Entry 3IBF (X-ray diffraction, 2.50 A resolution); this record covers chains A and C of the 4 polymer chains in the assembly.

# Chain A
Molecule: Caspase-7
Organism: Homo sapiens
Notes: EC 3.4.22.60; fragment: P20 subunit
UniProtKB: P55210 (CASP7_HUMAN); residue numbers follow UniProt; this construct covers 24-196
Sequence (173 residues; numbered 24 to 196; the number before each row is that of its first residue):
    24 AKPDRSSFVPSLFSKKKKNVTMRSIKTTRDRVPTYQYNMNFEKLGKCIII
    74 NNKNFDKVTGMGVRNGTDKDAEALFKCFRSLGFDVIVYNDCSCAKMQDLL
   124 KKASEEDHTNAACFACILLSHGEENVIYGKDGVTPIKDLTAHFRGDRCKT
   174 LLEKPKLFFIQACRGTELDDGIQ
Not modelled in the structure: 24-56
Swiss-Prot annotation at these positions:
  - region: K38 to K41 (Exosite), K76 to R87 (Loop L1), R187 to Q196 (Loop L2)
  - active site: H144, C186
  - site: F36, S37 (Cleavage), M45, R46 (Cleavage), S47, I48 (Cleavage), R187 (Involved in allosteric regulation)
  - modified residue: S30 (Phosphoserine), S37 (Phosphoserine), T173 (Phosphothreonine)
  - mutagenesis: S30 (S30A: Abolished phosphorylation by PAK2; when associated with A-173 and A-239; S30E: Mimics phosphorylation; does not affect thiol protease activity), K38 to K41 (Decreased ability to cleave PARP1 and PTGES3; Decreased ability to cleave PARP1), K39 to K40 (Does not affect ability to cleave PARP1; Decreased ability to cleave PARP1. Decreased RNA-binding), K39 (K39E: Decreased ability to cleave PARP1), T173 (T173A: Abolished phosphorylation by PAK2; when associated with A-30 and A-239), C186 (C186A: Abolished thiol protease activity), R187 (R187K: Does not significantly affect thiol protease catalytic efficiency; R187M/A/G: Reduced thiol protease catalytic efficiency; R187W/N: Strongly reduced thiol protease catalytic efficiency), D192 (D192A: Strongly reduced thiol protease activity)

# Chain C
Molecule: Caspase-7
Organism: Homo sapiens
Notes: EC 3.4.22.60; fragment: P20 subunit
UniProtKB: P55210 (CASP7_HUMAN); residues 324-496 here correspond to UniProt positions 24-196 (UniProt number = residue number - 300)
Sequence (173 residues; each row starts with the number of its first residue):
   324 AKPDRSSFVPSLFSKKKKNVTMRSIKTTRDRVPTYQYNMNFEKLGKCIII
   374 NNKNFDKVTGMGVRNGTDKDAEALFKCFRSLGFDVIVYNDCSCAKMQDLL
   424 KKASEEDHTNAACFACILLSHGEENVIYGKDGVTPIKDLTAHFRGDRCKT
   474 LLEKPKLFFIQACRGTELDDGIQ
Not modelled in the structure: 324-351
Swiss-Prot annotation at these positions:
  - region: K338 to K341 (Exosite), K376 to R387 (Loop L1), R487 to Q496 (Loop L2)
  - active site: H444, C486
  - site: F336, S337 (Cleavage), M345, R346 (Cleavage), S347, I348 (Cleavage), R487 (Involved in allosteric regulation)
  - modified residue: S330 (Phosphoserine), S337 (Phosphoserine), T473 (Phosphothreonine)

# Interface between chain A and chain C
Contacting residue pairs (8; chain A residue first):
  G168(A) - I495(C)
  K172(A) - I495(C)
  L175(A) - I495(C)  hydrophobic
  L175(A) - Q496(C)
  I195(A) - G468(C)
  I195(A) - K472(C)
  I195(A) - L475(C)  hydrophobic
  Q196(A) - L475(C)
Also at the interface, not in a pair above, chain A (8 interface residues in all): K160, D169, E190
Also at the interface, not in a pair above, chain C (8 interface residues in all): K460, D469, E490

# In short
Chain A and chain C each contribute 8 residues to their interface. Curated annotation (UniProt) lists
active-site residues H144(A) and C186(A) and 11 mutagenesis sites on chain A; active-site residues H444(C) and
C486(C) on chain C.
Chain A and chain C are both Caspase-7 (Homo sapiens); the structure, Crystal structure of unliganded
caspase-7, was determined by X-ray diffraction (same publication as 3IBC).
